PDB entry 1TTC | X-ray diffraction, 1.70 A resolution | chains A and B

== Chain A (and B) ==
Molecule: Transthyretin
From: Homo sapiens
Notes: chain B of this document is another copy of the same molecule, construct and numbering; everything in this record applies to it too
UniProt: P02766 (TTHY_HUMAN); residues 1-127 here correspond to UniProt positions 21-147 (UniProt number = residue number + 20)
Chain sequence (127 residues; numbered 1 to 127; the number before each row is that of its first residue):
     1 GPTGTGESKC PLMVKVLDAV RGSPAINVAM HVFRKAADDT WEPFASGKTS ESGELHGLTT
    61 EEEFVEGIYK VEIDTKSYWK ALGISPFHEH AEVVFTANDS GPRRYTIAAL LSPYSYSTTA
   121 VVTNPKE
Sequence notes: engineered mutation M30 (Val50 in P02766)
Curated features (UniProtKB/Swiss-Prot):
  - binding site (L-thyroxine): K15, E54, S117
  - modified residue: C10 (Sulfocysteine), E42 (4-carboxyglutamate), S52 (Phosphoserine)
  - glycosylation: N98 (N-linked (GlcNAc...) asparagine)

== Interface between chain A and chain B ==
Pairs across the interface (39; chain A residue first):
  K76(A) - T96(B)
  F87(A) - F95(B)  hydrophobic
  F87(A) - Y105(B)  hydrophobic
  F87(A) - A120(B)  hydrophobic
  H88(A) - V93(B)
  H88(A) - V94(B)
  H88(A) - T118(B)
  E89(A) - V94(B)  hydrogen bond (backbone-backbone)
  E89(A) - T96(B)  hydrogen bond
  H90(A) - V94(B)
  E92(A) - E92(B)
  E92(A) - V94(B)
  E92(A) - Y116(B)  hydrogen bond (backbone-side chain)
  V94(A) - H88(B)
  V94(A) - E89(B)  hydrogen bond (backbone-backbone)
  V94(A) - H90(B)
  V94(A) - E92(B)
  F95(A) - F87(B)  hydrophobic
  T96(A) - E89(B)  hydrogen bond
  Y105(A) - F87(B)  hydrophobic
  I107(A) - F87(B)  hydrophobic
  Y114(A) - T119(B)
  Y114(A) - A120(B)  hydrogen bond (backbone-backbone)
  Y114(A) - V122(B)  hydrophobic
  S115(A) - T118(B)  hydrogen bond (side chain-backbone)
  S115(A) - T119(B)  hydrogen bond
  Y116(A) - E92(B)  hydrogen bond (side chain-backbone)
  Y116(A) - S117(B)
  Y116(A) - T118(B)  hydrogen bond (backbone-backbone)
  S117(A) - Y116(B)
  S117(A) - S117(B)
  T118(A) - H88(B)
  T118(A) - S115(B)  hydrogen bond (backbone-side chain)
  T118(A) - Y116(B)  hydrogen bond (backbone-backbone)
  T119(A) - Y114(B)  hydrogen bond (side chain-backbone)
  T119(A) - S115(B)
  A120(A) - F87(B)  hydrophobic
  A120(A) - Y114(B)  hydrogen bond (backbone-backbone)
  V122(A) - Y114(B)  hydrophobic
Interface residues without a listed pair, chain A (21 interface residues in all): I68, V93
Interface residues without a listed pair, chain B (20 interface residues in all): I68, K76

== Overview ==
The interface between chain A and chain B involves 21 residues on one side and 20 on the other; the contacts
include 14 hydrogen bonds. Polar contacts include E89(A)-T96(B), E92(A)-Y116(B) and S115(A)-T118(B). Curated
annotation (UniProt) lists 3 L-thyroxine-binding residues on chain A.
Both chains are Transthyretin (Homo sapiens). Entry 1TTC (The X-ray crystal structure refinements of normal
human transthyretin and the amyloidogenic VAL30MET variant to 1.7 ...) was determined by X-ray diffraction
(same publication as 1ETA, 1ETB, 1TTA and 1TTB).
